6NBH - chains R and B of the 6 polymer chains in the assembly; structure by electron microscopy, 3.50 A resolution.

== Chain R ==
Molecule: Parathyroid hormone/parathyroid hormone-related peptide receptor
From: Homo sapiens
UniProt: Q03431 (PTH1R_HUMAN); residues 27-502 here = UniProt positions 27-502
Chain sequence (478 residues; numbered 27 to 504; the number before each row is that of its first residue):
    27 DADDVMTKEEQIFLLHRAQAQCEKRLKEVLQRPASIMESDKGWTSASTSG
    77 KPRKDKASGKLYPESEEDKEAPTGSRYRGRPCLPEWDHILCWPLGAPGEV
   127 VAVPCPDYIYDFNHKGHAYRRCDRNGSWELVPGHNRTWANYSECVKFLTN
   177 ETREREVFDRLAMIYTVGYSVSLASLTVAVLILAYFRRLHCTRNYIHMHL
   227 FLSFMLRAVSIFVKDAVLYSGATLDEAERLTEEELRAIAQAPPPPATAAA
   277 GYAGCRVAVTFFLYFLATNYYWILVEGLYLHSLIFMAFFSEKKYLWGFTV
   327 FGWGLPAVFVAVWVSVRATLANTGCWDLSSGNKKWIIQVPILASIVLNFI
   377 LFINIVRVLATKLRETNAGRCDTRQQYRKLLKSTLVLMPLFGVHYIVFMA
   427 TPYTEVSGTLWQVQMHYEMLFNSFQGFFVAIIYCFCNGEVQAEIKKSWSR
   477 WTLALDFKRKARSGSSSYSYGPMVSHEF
Disordered / not traced: 27-30, 57-104, 251-272, 395-398, 484-504
Sequence notes: engineered mutation Ala188 (Gly in Q03431); expression tag (503-504)
Disulfides: Cys48-Cys117, Cys108-Cys148, Cys131-Cys170, Cys281-Cys351
Reported in the primary citation:
  - disease-associated variants - H223R: increased signaling (citing earlier work)

== Chain B ==
Molecule: Guanine nucleotide-binding protein G(I)/G(S)/G(T) subunit beta-1
From: Rattus norvegicus
UniProt: P54311 (GBB1_RAT); residue numbers follow UniProt; this construct covers 2-340
Chain sequence (345 residues; numbered -4 to 340; the number before each row is that of its first residue; numbers below 1 keep their minus sign (Met-4 is residue -4)):
    -4 MGSLLQSELDQLRQEAEQLKNQIRDARKACADATLSQITNNIDPVGRIQM
    46 RTRRTLRGHLAKIYAMHWGTDSRLLVSASQDGKLIIWDSYTTNKVHAIPL
    96 RSSWVMTCAYAPSGNYVACGGLDNICSIYNLKTREGNVRVSRELAGHTGY
   146 LSCCRFLDDNQIVTSSGDTTCALWDIETGQQTTTFTGHTGDVMSLSLAPD
   196 TRLFVSGACDASAKLWDVREGMCRQTFTGHESDINAICFFPNGNAFATGS
   246 DDATCRLFDLRADQELMTYSHDNIICGITSVSFSKSGRLLLAGYDDFNCN
   296 VWDALKADRAGVLAGHDNRVSCLGVTDDGMAVATGSWDSFLKIWN
Disordered / not traced: -4 to 2
Sequence notes: initiating methionine (-4); expression tag (-3 to 1)
Curated features (UniProtKB/Swiss-Prot):
  - modified residue: Ser2 (N-acetylserine), His266 (Phosphohistidine)

== Chain R / chain B interface ==
Contacting residue pairs (9; chain R residue first):
  Arg213(R) - Arg52(B)
  Arg214(R) - Asp312(B)  salt bridge
  Glu469(R) - Asp312(B)
  Lys472(R) - Asp312(B)  salt bridge
  Arg476(R) - Ala309(B)  hydrogen bond (side chain-backbone)
  Arg476(R) - Gly310(B)
  Arg476(R) - His311(B)
  Asp482(R) - Arg42(B)  hydrogen bond (backbone-side chain)
  Phe483(R) - Arg42(B)  hydrogen bond (backbone-side chain)

== Summary ==
7 residues of chain R face 6 of chain B across their interface, with 3 hydrogen bonds and 2 salt bridges.
Among the polar pairs are Arg214(R)-Asp312(B), Lys472(R)-Asp312(B) and Arg476(R)-Ala309(B). The paper reports
that H223R of chain R increases signaling.
Chain R is Parathyroid hormone/parathyroid hormone-related peptide receptor (Homo sapiens) and chain B is
Guanine nucleotide-binding protein G(I)/G(S)/G(T) subunit beta-1 (Rattus norvegicus); the structure, Cryo-EM
structure of parathyroid hormone receptor type 1 in complex with a long-acting parathyroid hormone analog ...,
was determined by electron microscopy (same publication as 6NBF and 6NBI).
